Entry 7JZV (electron microscopy, 3.90 A resolution); this record covers chains X and n of the 12 polymer chains in the assembly.

Chain X:
Molecule: Widom 601 153-bp
Organism: synthetic construct
Sequence (153 nucleotides; row label = number of the first residue in the row; numbers below 1 keep their minus sign (DA-6 is residue -6)):
    -6 ATCACAGGAT GTATATATCT GACACGTGCC TGGAGACTAG GGAGTAATCC CCTTGGCGGT
    54 TAAAACGCGG GGGACAGCGC GTACGTGCGT TTAAGCGGTG CTAGAGCTGT CTACGACCAA
   114 TTGAGCGGCC TCGGCACCGG GATTCTCCAG GAT
Disordered / not traced: -6 to 0, 140-146

Chain n:
Protein: Histone H2A type 2-A
Organism: Homo sapiens
UniProtKB: Q6FI13 (H2A2A_HUMAN); residues 1-129 here correspond to UniProt positions 2-130 (UniProt number = residue number + 1)
Sequence (133 residues; numbered -3 to 129; the number before each row is that of its first residue; numbers below 1 keep their minus sign (Gly-3 is residue -3)):
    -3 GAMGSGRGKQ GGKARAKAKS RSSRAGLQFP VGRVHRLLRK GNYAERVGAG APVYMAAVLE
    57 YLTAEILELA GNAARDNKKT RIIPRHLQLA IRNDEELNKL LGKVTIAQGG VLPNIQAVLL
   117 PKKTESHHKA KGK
Disordered / not traced: -3 to 14, 119-129
Sequence notes: expression tag (-3 to 0)

How chain X and chain n interact:
Residue-residue contacts - 9 pairs, chain X then chain n:
  DG108(X) - Arg42(n)  phosphate contact
  DG108(X) - Val43(n)  sugar contact
  DG108(X) - Gly44(n)  phosphate contact
  DG108(X) - Ala45(n)  hydrogen bond to the phosphate
  DA109(X) - Arg42(n)  phosphate contact
  DA109(X) - Val43(n)  hydrogen bond to the phosphate
  DG127(X) - Arg77(n)  sugar contact
  DC128(X) - Thr76(n)  hydrogen bond to the phosphate
  DC128(X) - Arg77(n)  hydrogen bond to the phosphate
Also at the interface, not in a pair above, chain n (9 interface residues in all): Arg35, Glu41, Lys75

Overview:
The interface between chain X and chain n involves 4 residues on one side and 9 on the other; the contacts
include 4 hydrogen bonds. Polar pairs include DG108(X)-Ala45(n), DA109(X)-Val43(n) and DC128(X)-Thr76(n).
Here chain X is Widom 601 153-bp (synthetic construct) and chain n is Histone H2A type 2-A (Homo sapiens).
Entry 7JZV (Cryo-EM structure of the BRCA1-UbcH5c/BARD1 E3-E2 module bound to a nucleosome) was determined by
electron microscopy.
